Entry 4PFU (X-ray diffraction, 2.05 A resolution); this record covers chain A.

Chain A:
Name: ABC transporter substrate-binding protein
From: Thermotoga maritima
UniProtKB: G4FEC0 (G4FEC0_THEMA); residues 21-560 here = UniProt positions 21-560
Sequence (547 residues; each row starts with the number of its first residue):
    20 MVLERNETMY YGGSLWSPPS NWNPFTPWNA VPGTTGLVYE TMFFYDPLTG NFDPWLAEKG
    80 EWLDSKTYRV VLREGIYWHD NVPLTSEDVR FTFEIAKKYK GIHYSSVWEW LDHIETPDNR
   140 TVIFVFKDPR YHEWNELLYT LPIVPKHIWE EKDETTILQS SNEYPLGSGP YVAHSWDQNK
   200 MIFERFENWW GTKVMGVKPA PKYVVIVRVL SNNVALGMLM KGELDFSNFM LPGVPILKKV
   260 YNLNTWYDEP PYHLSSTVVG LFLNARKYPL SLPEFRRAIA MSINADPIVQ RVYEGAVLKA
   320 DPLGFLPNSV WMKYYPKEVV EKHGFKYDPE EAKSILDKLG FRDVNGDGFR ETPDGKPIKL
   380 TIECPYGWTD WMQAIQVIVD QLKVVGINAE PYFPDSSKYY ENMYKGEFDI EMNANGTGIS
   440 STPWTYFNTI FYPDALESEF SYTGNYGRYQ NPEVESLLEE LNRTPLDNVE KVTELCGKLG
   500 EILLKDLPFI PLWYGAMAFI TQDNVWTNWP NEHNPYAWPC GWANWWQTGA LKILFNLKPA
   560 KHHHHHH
Unresolved in the structure: 20, 561-566
Differences from the reference sequence: initiating methionine (20); expression tag (561-566)
Bound ions: Mg2+: Asp362, Asn364, Asp366, Phe368, Glu370

Overview:
Asp362, Asn364, Asp366, Phe368 and Glu370 coordinate Mg2+.
Chain A is ABC transporter substrate-binding protein (Thermotoga maritima); the structure, Crystal structure
of mannobiose bound oligopeptide ABC transporter, periplasmic oligopeptide-binding protein (TM1226) from
THERMOTOGA MARITIMA at ..., was determined by X-ray diffraction together with 4PFT and 4PFY from the same
study.
